6QUY - chains H and G of the 5 polymer chains in the assembly; structure by electron microscopy, 3.80 A resolution.

Chain H (and G):
Molecule: Tubulin beta chain
Organism: Homo sapiens
Notes: chain G of this document is another copy of the same molecule, construct and numbering; everything in this record applies to it too
UniProtKB: P07437 (TBB5_HUMAN); the author numbering skips numbers that UniProt does not, so the offset changes along the chain: 1-44 = UniProt 1-44; 47-360 = UniProt 45-358; 369-454 = UniProt 359-444
Chain sequence (444 residues; each row starts with the number of its first residue; note: 10 numbers in that range are skipped by the numbering (no residue carries them; nothing is unmodelled there)):
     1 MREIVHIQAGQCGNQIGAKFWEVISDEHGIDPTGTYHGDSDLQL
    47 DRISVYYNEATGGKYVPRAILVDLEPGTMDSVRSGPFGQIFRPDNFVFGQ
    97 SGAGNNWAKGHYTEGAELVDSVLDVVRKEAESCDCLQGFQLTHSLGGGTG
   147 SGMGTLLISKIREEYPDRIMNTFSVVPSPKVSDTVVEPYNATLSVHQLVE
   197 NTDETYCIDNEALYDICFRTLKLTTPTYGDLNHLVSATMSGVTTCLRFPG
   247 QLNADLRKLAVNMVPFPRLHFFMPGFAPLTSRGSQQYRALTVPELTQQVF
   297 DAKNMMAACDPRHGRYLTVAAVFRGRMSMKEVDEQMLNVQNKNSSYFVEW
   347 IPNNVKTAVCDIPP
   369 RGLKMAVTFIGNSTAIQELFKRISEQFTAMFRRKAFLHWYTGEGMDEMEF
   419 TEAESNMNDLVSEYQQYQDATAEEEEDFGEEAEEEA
Disordered / not traced: 441-454
Small-molecule neighbours:
  - GDP (guanosine-5'-diphosphate): Gly10, Gln11, Cys12, Gln15, Ser140, Gly142, Gly143, Gly144, Thr145, Gly146, Val171, Asn206, Tyr224, Asn228
  - GTP (guanosine-5'-triphosphate): Gln247, Leu248, Lys254
  - taxol (TA1): Lys19, Glu22, Val23, Asp26, Glu27, Leu217, Asp226, His229, Ala233, Ser236, Leu275, Thr276, Ser277, Arg278, Gln281, Arg320, Pro360, Arg369, Gly370, Leu371
Swiss-Prot annotation at these positions:
  - motif: Met1 to Ile4 (MREI motif)
  - binding site (GTP): Gln11, Glu71, Ser140, Gly144, Thr145, Gly146, Asn206, Asn228
  - binding site (Mg(2+)): Glu71
  - modified residue: Ser40 (Phosphoserine), Thr57 (Phosphothreonine), Lys60 (N6-acetyllysine), Ser174 (Phosphoserine), Thr287 (Phosphothreonine), Thr292 (Phosphothreonine), Arg320 (Omega-N-methylarginine), Glu444 (5-glutamyl polyglutamate), Glu448 (5-glutamyl glycine), Glu449 (5-glutamyl glycine), Glu451 (5-glutamyl glycine), Glu452 (5-glutamyl glycine), Glu453 (5-glutamyl glycine)
  - cross-link (Glycyl lysine isopeptide (Lys-Gly)): Lys60 (interchain with G-Cter in ubiquitin), Lys326 (interchain with G-Cter in ubiquitin)

Chain H / chain G interface:
Pairs across the interface - 12 pairs, chain H then chain G:
  Gln282(H) - Lys60(G)
  Tyr283(H) - Ala56(G)
  Tyr283(H) - Val62(G)  hydrophobic
  Tyr283(H) - Gln85(G)  hydrogen bond (side chain-backbone)
  Tyr283(H) - Phe87(G)
  Tyr283(H) - Arg88(G)  hydrogen bond (backbone-side chain)
  Tyr283(H) - Pro89(G)
  Arg284(H) - Thr57(G)
  Arg284(H) - Arg88(G)
  Ala285(H) - Thr57(G)
  Leu286(H) - Thr57(G)
  Lys338(H) - Glu127(G)  salt bridge
Interface residues without a listed pair, chain G (11 interface residues in all): Glu55, Ile86

In short:
Chain H and chain G form an interface of 6 and 11 residues respectively; the contacts include 2 hydrogen bonds
and 1 salt bridge. Polar pairs include Lys338(H)-Glu127(G), Tyr283(H)-Gln85(G) and Tyr283(H)-Arg88(G). Chain H
binds GTP, GDP and taxol.
Chain H and chain G are both Tubulin beta chain (Homo sapiens); the structure, NgCKK (N.Gruberi CKK) decorated
13pf taxol-GDP microtubule, was determined by electron microscopy, deposited together with 6QUS, 6QVE and
6QVJ.
